Entry 6H8K (X-ray diffraction, 3.79 A resolution); this record covers chains 4 and 5 of the 73 polymer chains in the assembly.

== Chain 4 ==
Name: NADH-ubiquinone oxidoreductase chain 4
Source organism: Yarrowia lipolytica
Notes: EC 7.1.1.2
Reference sequence: Q9B6D6 (NU4M_YARLI); residues 136-471 carry their UniProt numbers (257 of 470 residues fall inside the UniProt entry; the rest is not from it)
Amino-acid sequence (470 residues; numbered 1 to 486; 16 numbers in that range are skipped by the numbering (no residue carries them; nothing is unmodelled there); the number before each row is that of its first residue; X marks 213 residues of unknown identity (built as UNK)):
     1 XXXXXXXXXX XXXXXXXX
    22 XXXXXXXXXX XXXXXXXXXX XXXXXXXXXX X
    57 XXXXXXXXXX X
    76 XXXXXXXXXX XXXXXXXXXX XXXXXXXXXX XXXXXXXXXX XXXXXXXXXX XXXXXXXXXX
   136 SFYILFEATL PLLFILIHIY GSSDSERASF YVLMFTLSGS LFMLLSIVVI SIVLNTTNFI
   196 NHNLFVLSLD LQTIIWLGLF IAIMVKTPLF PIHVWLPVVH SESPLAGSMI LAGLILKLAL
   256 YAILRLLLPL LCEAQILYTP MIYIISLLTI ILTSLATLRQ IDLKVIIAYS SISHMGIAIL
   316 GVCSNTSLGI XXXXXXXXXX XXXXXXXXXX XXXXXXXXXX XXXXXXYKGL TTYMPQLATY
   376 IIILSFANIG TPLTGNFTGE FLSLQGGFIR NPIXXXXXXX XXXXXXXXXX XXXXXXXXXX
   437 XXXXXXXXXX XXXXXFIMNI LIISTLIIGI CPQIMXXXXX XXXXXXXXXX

== Chain 5 ==
Name: NADH-ubiquinone oxidoreductase chain 5
Source organism: Yarrowia lipolytica
Reference sequence: Q9B6D3 (NU5M_YARLI); the construct has insertions or renumbered stretches relative to UniProt, so the offset changes along the chain: 71-191 = UniProt 73-193; 208-250 = UniProt 212-254; 295-297 = UniProt 302-304; 301-399 = UniProt 308-406; 6 more segments
Amino-acid sequence (616 residues; numbered 1 to 654; 38 numbers in that range are skipped by the numbering (no residue carries them; nothing is unmodelled there); the number before each row is that of its first residue; X marks 262 residues of unknown identity (built as UNK)):
     1 XXXXXXXXXX XXXXXXXXXX XXXX
    27 XXXXXXXXXX XXXXXXXXXX XXXXXXXXXX XXXXXXXXXX XXXXXXLDIN YNFEIDALTI
    87 TMLLAITTIS SMVHIYSIGY METDPHQVRF FSLLSMFTFW MIILVTGSNY FVLFVGWEFI
   147 GVTSYLLISF WVTRLQAMKS ALSAVLMNRF GDAFFVLGLC VIAYVFGXXX XXXXXXXXX
   208 XTDLLVLIML ALFIAAMAKS AQFGLHNWLT LAMEGPTPVS SLLHAATXXX XXXXXXXXXX
   268 XXXXXXXXXX XXXXXXXXXX XXXXXXXXXX
   301 XKRIIALSTM SQLGMMTIAI GLSAXXLALF HLLGHAFFKA LLFMSAGSII HSILXXXXXX
   361 XXXXXXXXXL PYTYICITIA SLSLMAMPGL TGYYTKDIII ESTYGSXXXX XX
   416 XAYLSAVLTC VYSMKILYLT FX
   439 XXXXXXXXX
   455 XXXXTLPMFI LAIFAMFAGW XXXXXXXXXX XXXXXXXXXX XXXXXXXXXX XXXXXXXXXX
   515 XXXXXXXXXX XXXXXXXXXX XXXXXXXXXX XXXXXX
   560 XXXXXXXXGL VTSGNIAHHV DKGSLYRLGP VGIXXXXXXX XXXXX
   616 MNSMLILITI VSLLLLVLVM NVNFIIVIPV LISILYILX

== Chain 4 / chain 5 interface ==
Contacting residue pairs (37):
  Tyr166(4) - Leu584(5)
  Tyr166(4) - Leu587(5)
  Phe170(4) - Leu587(5)  hydrophobic
  His228(4) - Asp580(5)  salt bridge
  Val229(4) - Asp580(5)
  Val229(4) - Ser583(5)
  Val229(4) - Leu584(5)  hydrophobic
  Leu287(4) - Ala576(5)
  Leu287(4) - Asp580(5)
  Leu290(4) - Leu569(5)  hydrophobic
  Leu290(4) - Gly573(5)
  Ala291(4) - Gly573(5)
  Ala291(4) - Asp580(5)
  Arg294(4) - Asn574(5)  hydrogen bond
  Arg294(4) - His577(5)
  Gln295(4) - His577(5)  hydrogen bond
  Tyr304(4) - Asp580(5)  hydrogen bond
  Phe381(4) - Gly147(5)
  Phe381(4) - Val148(5)  hydrophobic
  Ile384(4) - Arg175(5)
  Gly385(4) - Arg175(5)
  Pro387(4) - Val141(5)
  Pro387(4) - Glu144(5)
  Pro387(4) - Phe145(5)  hydrophobic
  Leu388(4) - Tyr77(5)
  Leu388(4) - Val141(5)  hydrophobic
  Phe392(4) - Glu144(5)
  Phe396(4) - Leu185(5)  hydrophobic
  Leu397(4) - Leu73(5)  hydrophobic
  Leu399(4) - Val182(5)  hydrophobic
  Leu399(4) - Cys186(5)
  Gln400(4) - Leu73(5)
  Gln400(4) - Cys186(5)
  Gln400(4) - Ala189(5)
  Phe403(4) - Val187(5)  hydrophobic
  Ile404(4) - Tyr190(5)  hydrophobic
  Ile466(4) - Tyr77(5)  hydrogen bond (backbone-side chain)
Interface residues without a listed pair, chain 4 (28 interface residues in all): Leu293, Ser322, Thr367, Cys467, Pro468
Interface residues without a listed pair, chain 5 (31 interface residues in all): Phe137, Tyr151, Val158, Leu161, Met164, Leu168, Ala179, Leu183

== Summary ==
Chain 4 and chain 5 form an interface of 28 and 31 residues respectively; the contacts include 4 hydrogen
bonds and 1 salt bridge. Polar contacts include His228(4)-Asp580(5), Arg294(4)-Asn574(5) and
Gln295(4)-His577(5).
Here chain 4 is NADH-ubiquinone oxidoreductase chain 4 and chain 5 is NADH-ubiquinone oxidoreductase chain 5,
both from Yarrowia lipolytica. Entry 6H8K (Crystal structure of a variant (Q133C in PSST) of Yarrowia
lipolytica complex I) was determined by X-ray diffraction.
